PDB entry 4MA8 | X-ray diffraction, 2.20 A resolution | chains H and L of the 3 polymer chains in the assembly

Chain H:
Protein: POM1 heavy chain
From: Mus musculus
Notes: fragment: Fab
Sequence (218 residues; row label = number of the first residue in the row):
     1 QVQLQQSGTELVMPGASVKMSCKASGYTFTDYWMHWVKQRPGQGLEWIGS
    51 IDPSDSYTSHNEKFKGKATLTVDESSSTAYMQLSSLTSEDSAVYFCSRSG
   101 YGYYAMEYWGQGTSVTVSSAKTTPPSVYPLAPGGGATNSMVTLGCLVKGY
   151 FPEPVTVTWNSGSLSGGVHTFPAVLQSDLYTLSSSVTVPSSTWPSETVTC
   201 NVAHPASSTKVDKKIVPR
Cystine bridges: Cys22-Cys96, Cys145-Cys200

Chain L:
Protein: POM1 light chain
From: Mus musculus
Notes: fragment: Fab
Sequence (213 residues; numbered 1 to 213; the number before each row is that of its first residue):
     1 DIVLTQSPAILSVSPGERVSFSCRASQNIGTSIHWYQQRTNESPRLIIKY
    51 ASESISGIPSRFSGSGSGTDFTLSINSVESEDIADYYCQQSNTWPYTFGG
   101 GTKLELKRADAAPTVSIFPPSSEQLTSGGASVVCFLNNFYPKDINVKWKI
   151 DGSERQNGVLNSETDQDSKDSTYSMSSTLTLTKDEYERHNTYTCEATHKT
   201 STSPIVKSFNRNE
Cystine bridges: Cys23-Cys88, Cys134-Cys194

Interface between chain H and chain L:
Pairs across the interface (68):
  Trp33(H) - Trp94(L)  hydrophobic
  His35(H) - Tyr96(L)
  Gln39(H) - Gln38(L)  hydrogen bond
  Gln39(H) - Tyr87(L)
  Gln43(H) - Tyr87(L)
  Gly44(H) - Tyr87(L)
  Leu45(H) - Tyr87(L)  hydrophobic
  Leu45(H) - Phe98(L)  hydrophobic
  Trp47(H) - Trp94(L)  hydrophobic
  Trp47(H) - Pro95(L)  hydrophobic
  Trp47(H) - Tyr96(L)
  Ser50(H) - Tyr96(L)
  Ser59(H) - Trp94(L)  hydrogen bond
  Phe95(H) - Ser43(L)
  Phe95(H) - Pro44(L)
  Tyr103(H) - Tyr50(L)
  Tyr104(H) - His34(L)
  Tyr104(H) - Tyr50(L)  hydrogen bond (backbone-side chain)
  Tyr104(H) - Ser91(L)
  Tyr104(H) - Tyr96(L)
  Ala105(H) - His34(L)
  Ala105(H) - Tyr36(L)
  Ala105(H) - Leu46(L)  hydrophobic
  Ala105(H) - Lys49(L)
  Met106(H) - Tyr36(L)  hydrogen bond (backbone-side chain)
  Met106(H) - Leu46(L)
  Met106(H) - Tyr96(L)  hydrophobic
  Glu107(H) - Leu46(L)
  Trp109(H) - Tyr36(L)
  Trp109(H) - Pro44(L)
  Gly110(H) - Ser43(L)  hydrogen bond (backbone-side chain)
  Gln111(H) - Ser43(L)
  Tyr128(H) - Ser121(L)
  Tyr128(H) - Gln124(L)
  Tyr128(H) - Ser127(L)
  Pro129(H) - Ser121(L)
  Pro129(H) - Glu123(L)
  Leu130(H) - Phe118(L)
  Leu130(H) - Val133(L)  hydrophobic
  Ala131(H) - Phe118(L)
  Pro132(H) - Phe118(L)
  Thr142(H) - Ser116(L)
  Thr142(H) - Phe118(L)
  Leu146(H) - Ser131(L)
  Lys148(H) - Gln124(L)
  Lys148(H) - Ser131(L)
  His169(H) - Asn137(L)
  His169(H) - Asn138(L)  hydrogen bond
  His169(H) - Ser174(L)  hydrogen bond
  Phe171(H) - Phe135(L)  hydrophobic
  Phe171(H) - Asn137(L)
  Phe171(H) - Ser162(L)
  Phe171(H) - Thr164(L)
  Phe171(H) - Ser174(L)
  Phe171(H) - Met175(L)
  Phe171(H) - Ser176(L)
  Pro172(H) - Ser162(L)  hydrogen bond (backbone-side chain)
  Pro172(H) - Glu163(L)
  Val174(H) - Leu160(L)  hydrophobic
  Val174(H) - Asn161(L)
  Leu175(H) - Leu160(L)
  Gln176(H) - Leu160(L)
  Gln176(H) - Thr180(L)  hydrogen bond
  Ser183(H) - Phe135(L)
  Ser183(H) - Ser176(L)  hydrogen bond
  Ser184(H) - Phe135(L)
  Ser185(H) - Phe135(L)
  Ser185(H) - Asn137(L)  hydrogen bond
Other interface residues (no listed pair), chain H (41 interface residues in all): Val37, Gly112, Leu143, Gly144, Thr170, Lys213
Other interface residues (no listed pair), chain L (38 interface residues in all): Glu42, Gln89, Pro119, Asp167

Overview:
The interface between chain H and chain L involves 41 residues on one side and 38 on the other, with 11
hydrogen bonds. Polar pairs include Gln39(H)-Gln38(L), Ser59(H)-Trp94(L) and Tyr104(H)-Tyr50(L).
Chain H is POM1 heavy chain and chain L is POM1 light chain, both from Mus musculus; the structure, Crystal
structure of mouse prion protein complexed with Chlorpromazine, was determined by X-ray diffraction, deposited
together with 4MA7.
